PDB entry 9AVU | electron microscopy, 2.45 A resolution | chains A and B of the 5 polymer chains in the assembly

== Chain A ==
Molecule: Acetylcholine receptor subunit alpha
Source organism: Bos taurus
UniProt: P02709 (ACHA_BOVIN); numbering as in UniProt (aligned over 21-457)
Chain sequence (437 residues; row label = number of the first residue in the row):
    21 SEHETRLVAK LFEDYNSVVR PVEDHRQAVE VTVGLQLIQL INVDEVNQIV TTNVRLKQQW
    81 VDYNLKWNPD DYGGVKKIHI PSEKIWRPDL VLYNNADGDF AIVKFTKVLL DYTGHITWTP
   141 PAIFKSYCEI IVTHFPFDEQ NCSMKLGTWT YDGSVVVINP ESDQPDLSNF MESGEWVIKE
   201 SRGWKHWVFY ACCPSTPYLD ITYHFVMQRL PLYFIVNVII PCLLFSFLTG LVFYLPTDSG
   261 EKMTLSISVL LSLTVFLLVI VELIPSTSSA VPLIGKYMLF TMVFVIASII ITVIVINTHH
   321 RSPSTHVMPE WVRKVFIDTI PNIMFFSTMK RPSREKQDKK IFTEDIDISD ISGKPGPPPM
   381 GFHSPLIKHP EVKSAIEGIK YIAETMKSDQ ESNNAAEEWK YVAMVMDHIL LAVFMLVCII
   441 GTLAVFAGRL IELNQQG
Disordered / not traced: 350-386, 457
Cystine bridges: C148-C162
Glycans and other covalent adducts: glycan linked to N161
Ligand contacts: acetylcholine (ACH): Y113, W169, T170, Y210, C212, C213, Y218
Swiss-Prot annotation at these positions:
  - glycosylation: N161 (N-linked (GlcNAc...) asparagine)

== Chain B ==
Molecule: Acetylcholine receptor subunit gamma
Source organism: Bos taurus
UniProt: P13536 (ACHG_BOVIN); numbering as in UniProt (aligned over 23-519)
Chain sequence (497 residues; each row starts with the number of its first residue):
    23 RNQEERLLGD LMQGYNPHLR PAEHDSDVVN VSLKLTLTNL ISLNEREEAL TTNVWIEMQW
    83 CDYRLRWDPR DYGGLWVLRV PSTMVWRPDI VLENNVDGVF EVALYCNVLV SPDGCVYWLP
   143 PAIFRSSCPV SVTFFPFDWQ NCSLIFQSQT YSTNEINLQL SQEDGQTIEW IFIDPEAFTE
   203 NGEWAIRHRP AKMLLDEAAP AEEAGHQKVV FYLLIQRKPL FYVINIIAPC VLISSVAILI
   263 YFLPAKAGGQ KCTVAINVLL AQTVFLFLVA KKVPETSQAV PLISKYLTFL LVVTILIVVN
   323 AVVVLNVSLR SPHTHSMARG VRKVFLRLLP QLLRMHVRPL APVAVQDAHP RLQNGSSSGW
   383 PITAGEEVAL CLPRSELLFR QRQRNGLVRA ALEKLEKGPE SGQSPEWCGS LKQAAPAIQA
   443 CVEACNLIAR ARHQQTHFDS GNKEWFLVGR VLDRVCFLAM LSLFVCGTAG IFLMAHYNRV
   503 PALPFPGDPR SYLPSSD
Disordered / not traced: 355-437, 519
Cystine bridges: C83-C137, C150-C164
Glycans and other covalent adducts: N-acetylglucosamine (NAG) linked to N52, N163
Ligand contacts: acetylcholine (ACH): W77, L131, Y139, L141
Swiss-Prot annotation at these positions:
  - glycosylation (N-linked (GlcNAc...) asparagine): N52, N163

== Interface between chain A and chain B ==
Contacting residue pairs - 117 pairs, chain A then chain B:
  Y35(A) with R23(B)
  N36(A) with R23(B), hydrogen bond (backbone-side chain); L30(B)
  V38(A) with L30(B), hydrophobic; R101(B); P103(B); M106(B), hydrophobic
  V39(A) with R23(B); E26(B); E27(B)
  R40(A) with R23(B); E26(B), salt bridge
  P41(A) with R23(B)
  V42(A) with R23(B), hydrogen bond (backbone-backbone)
  E43(A) with R23(B), hydrogen bond (backbone-backbone); N24(B)
  D44(A) with R23(B)
  H45(A) with R23(B); Q25(B); E26(B); G95(B), hydrogen bond (side chain-backbone); L97(B)
  N84(A) with R23(B), hydrogen bond
  V111(A) with L126(B), hydrophobic
  Y113(A) with N75(B)
  N115(A) with N75(B), hydrogen bond (backbone-side chain); I145(B)
  A116(A) with I63(B); I145(B)
  D117(A) with R147(B), salt bridge
  F120(A) with N75(B); A125(B), hydrophobic; P143(B), hydrophobic; A144(B); I145(B), hydrophobic
  A121(A) with L126(B), hydrophobic
  Y147(A) with N61(B); T201(B); E202(B)
  W169(A) with W77(B); C128(B); L141(B), hydrogen bond (side chain-backbone); P143(B)
  T170(A) with R101(B), hydrogen bond (backbone-side chain); C128(B); N129(B)
  Y171(A) with R101(B); N129(B), hydrogen bond
  D172(A) with R101(B), salt bridge
  V175(A) with R101(B)
  V208(A) with E198(B)
  F209(A) with E198(B)
  Y210(A) with W77(B), hydrophobic; D196(B)
  A211(A) with F194(B), hydrophobic; D196(B), hydrogen bond (backbone-side chain)
  C212(A) with Y139(B); L141(B), hydrophobic
  Y218(A) with R101(B)
  G260(A) with G270(B); Q272(B), hydrogen bond (backbone-side chain)
  E261(A) with Q272(B)
  K262(A) with Q272(B)
  M263(A) with Q272(B); V276(B), hydrophobic
  T264(A) with Q272(B), hydrogen bond
  I267(A) with V276(B), hydrophobic; N279(B)
  L271(A) with N279(B); A283(B), hydrophobic
  T274(A) with I255(B); F287(B)
  L277(A) with N247(B); P251(B), hydrophobic
  L278(A) with F289(B), hydrophobic
  V281(A) with F243(B), hydrophobic; N247(B)
  I284(A) with F243(B), hydrophobic
  P285(A) with F243(B)
  S286(A) with E205(B); F243(B); Y244(B), hydrogen bond
  T287(A) with G204(B); F243(B)
  S288(A) with G204(B), hydrogen bond (backbone-backbone); K240(B); L242(B)
  M302(A) with P251(B), hydrophobic; I255(B), hydrophobic
  I306(A) with L254(B); I255(B); V258(B), hydrophobic
  I309(A) with L261(B), hydrophobic
  I310(A) with L261(B), hydrophobic
  V313(A) with L261(B); F264(B), hydrophobic; L265(B), hydrophobic
  I316(A) with P266(B)
  N317(A) with F264(B), hydrogen bond (side chain-backbone)
  H320(A) with P266(B); K268(B)
  S324(A) with K465(B), hydrogen bond
  T325(A) with R472(B), hydrogen bond
  H326(A) with R472(B), hydrogen bond
  E391(A) with Q441(B), hydrogen bond; V444(B)
  S394(A) with N448(B), hydrogen bond
  G398(A) with A451(B)
  Y401(A) with A451(B); R454(B); H455(B), hydrogen bond; T458(B), hydrogen bond
  I402(A) with I450(B), hydrophobic; R454(B)
  T405(A) with R454(B)
  M406(A) with R454(B)
  D409(A) with R454(B), salt bridge
Also at the interface, not in a pair above, chain A (74 interface residues in all): K165, L270, S289, V291, V303, S322, V392, A395, I399
Also at the interface, not in a pair above, chain B (79 interface residues in all): Y94, G96, L131, P142, I246, G271, T275, V280, V286, L290, K293, K294, I440, C447, F468, L469

== Summary ==
The interface between chain A and chain B involves 74 residues on one side and 79 on the other; the contacts
include 22 hydrogen bonds and 4 salt bridges. Polar pairs include R40(A)-E26(B), D117(A)-R147(B) and
D172(A)-R101(B). Acetylcholine is bound between chain A and chain B.
Chain A is Acetylcholine receptor subunit alpha and chain B is Acetylcholine receptor subunit gamma, both from
Bos taurus; the structure, Bovine fetal muscle nAChR bound to ACh, was determined by electron microscopy
together with 9AVV, 9AWJ and 9AWK from the same study.
